PDB entry 6MFG | X-ray diffraction, 2.00 A resolution | chains C and A of the 4 polymer chains in the assembly

# Chain C (and A)
Molecule: HLA class II histocompatibility antigen, DQ alpha 1 chain
From: Homo sapiens
Notes: chain A of this document is another copy of the same molecule, construct and numbering; everything in this record applies to it too
UniProtKB: P01909 (DQA1_HUMAN); the construct lacks a stretch of the UniProt sequence and is renumbered around it, so the offset changes along the chain: -1 to 9 = UniProt 24-34; 10-52 = UniProt 36-78; 54-181 = UniProt 79-206
Amino-acid sequence (190 residues; numbered -1 to 188 plus 1 insertion-coded residue; 1 number in that range is skipped by the numbering (no residue carries it; nothing is unmodelled there); the number before each row is that of its first residue; numbers below 1 keep their minus sign (Glu-1 is residue -1)):
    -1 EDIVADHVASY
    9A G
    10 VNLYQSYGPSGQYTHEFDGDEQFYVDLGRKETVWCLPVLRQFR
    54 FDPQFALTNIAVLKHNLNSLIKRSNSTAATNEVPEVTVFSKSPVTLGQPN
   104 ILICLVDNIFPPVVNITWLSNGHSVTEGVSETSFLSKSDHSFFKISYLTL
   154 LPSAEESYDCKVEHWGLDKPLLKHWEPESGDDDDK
Disordered / not traced: -1 to 0, 182-188
Disulfides: Cys107-Cys163
Sequence notes: expression tag (182-188)
UniProt features mapped onto this chain:
  - region: Glu179 to Glu181 (Connecting peptide)
  - glycosylation (N-linked (GlcNAc...) asparagine): Asn78, Asn118

# How chain C and chain A interact
Contacting residue pairs (4):
  Asn84(C) - Val86(A)
  Val86(C) - Asn84(A)
  Val86(C) - Val86(A)  hydrophobic
  Asp171(C) - Asp171(A)
Other interface residues (no listed pair), chain C (6 interface residues in all): Thr83, Glu85, Asn111
Other interface residues (no listed pair), chain A (6 interface residues in all): Thr83, Glu85, Asn111

# Overview
The chain C/chain A interface involves 6 residues from each chain.
Both chains are HLA class II histocompatibility antigen, DQ alpha 1 chain (Homo sapiens). Entry 6MFG
(HLA-DQ2-glia-alpha1) was determined by X-ray diffraction together with 6MFF from the same study.
